PDB entry 8WT8 | electron microscopy, 2.90 A resolution | chains A and E of the 10 polymer chains in the assembly

# Chain A
Molecule: IS621 transposase
Source organism: Escherichia coli
Reference sequence: A0A0E0Y1P1 (A0A0E0Y1P1_ECO1C); numbering as in UniProt (aligned over 1-326)
Sequence (328 residues; numbered -1 to 326; the number before each row is that of its first residue; numbers below 1 keep their minus sign (Gly-1 is residue -1)):
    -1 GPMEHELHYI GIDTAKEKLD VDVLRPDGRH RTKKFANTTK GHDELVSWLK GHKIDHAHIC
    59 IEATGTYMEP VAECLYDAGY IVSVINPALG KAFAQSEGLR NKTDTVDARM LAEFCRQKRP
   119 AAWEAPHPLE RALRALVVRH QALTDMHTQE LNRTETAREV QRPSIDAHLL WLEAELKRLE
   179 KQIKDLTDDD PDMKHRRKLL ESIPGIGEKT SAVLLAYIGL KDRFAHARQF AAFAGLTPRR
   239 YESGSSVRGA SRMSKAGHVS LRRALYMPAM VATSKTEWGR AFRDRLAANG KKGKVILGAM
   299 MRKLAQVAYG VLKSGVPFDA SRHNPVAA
Disordered / not traced: -1 to 3, 238-249, 322-326
Differences from the reference sequence: expression tag (-1 to 0)
Metal / ion sites: Mg2+: Asp11, Glu60 (shared with 2 residues of chain I)
From the paper describing this entry:
  - mutagenesis - D11A/E60A/D102A/D105A, S241A: abolished catalytic activity

# Chain E
Molecule: bridge RNA
Source organism: Escherichia coli
Sequence (180 nucleotides; each row starts with the number of its first residue; numbers below 1 keep their minus sign (G-2 is residue -2)):
    -2 GGGAGUGCAG AGAAAAUCGG CCAGUUUUCU CUGCCUGCAG UCCGCAUGCC GUAUCGGGCC
    58 UUGGGUUCUA ACCUGUUCUG UAGAUUUAUG CAGCGGACUG CCUUUCUCCC AAAGUGAUAA
   118 ACCGGACAGU AUCAUGGACC GGUUUUCCCG GUAAUCCGUA UUUACAAGGC UGGUUUCACU
Disordered / not traced: -2 to 36, 96-177

# Chain A / chain E interface
Pairs across the interface (88):
  Ala61(A) with G80(E), hydrogen bond to the base; A81(E), sugar contact
  Gly63(A) with A79(E), base contact; G80(E), hydrogen bond to the sugar
  Thr64(A) with A79(E), sugar contact; G80(E), sugar contact
  Met66(A) with G80(E), sugar contact
  Asn84(A) with A81(E), hydrogen bond to the base; U82(E), hydrogen bond to the sugar
  Pro85(A) with G80(E), base contact; A81(E), base contact
  Arg132(A) with A81(E), salt bridge to the phosphate
  Val136(A) with G80(E), phosphate contact
  Asp143(A) with C52(E), hydrogen bond to the sugar
  Gln147(A) with G53(E), phosphate contact; G54(E), hydrogen bond to the phosphate
  Asn150(A) with G53(E), hydrogen bond to the base; G54(E), hydrogen bond to the sugar
  Arg151(A) with G54(E), salt bridge to the phosphate; G55(E), salt bridge to the phosphate
  Thr154(A) with G55(E), hydrogen bond to the sugar
  Arg221(A) with U83(E), hydrogen bond to the base
  Phe222(A) with U83(E), base contact
  His224(A) with U84(E), stacking on the base
  Ala225(A) with A43(E), sugar contact
  Arg226(A) with U44(E), base contact; G45(E), hydrogen bond to the base; C46(E), base contact; U84(E), base contact; A85(E), base contact; U86(E), hydrogen bond to the base; G87(E), hydrogen bond to the base
  Gln227(A) with U83(E), base contact; U84(E), sugar contact
  Ala230(A) with U84(E), sugar contact
  Phe231(A) with U82(E), hydrogen bond to the sugar; U83(E), phosphate contact
  Thr235(A) with A85(E), phosphate contact
  Pro236(A) with C47(E), base contact; G48(E), sugar contact
  Arg250(A) with U49(E), phosphate contact
  Met251(A) with G48(E), phosphate contact; U49(E), hydrogen bond to the phosphate
  Lys253(A) with A50(E), salt bridge to the phosphate; U51(E), salt bridge to the phosphate
  Ala254(A) with U82(E), hydrogen bond to the sugar
  Gly255(A) with U82(E), sugar contact
  His256(A) with A81(E), salt bridge to the phosphate; U82(E), salt bridge to the phosphate
  Val257(A) with U51(E), sugar contact
  Arg260(A) with A50(E), sugar contact; U51(E), salt bridge to the phosphate
  Arg261(A) with U51(E), hydrogen bond to the sugar; C52(E), hydrogen bond to the sugar
  Tyr264(A) with A50(E), stacking on the base
  Arg283(A) with G45(E), salt bridge to the phosphate; C46(E), salt bridge to the phosphate
  Leu284(A) with G48(E), base contact
  Asn287(A) with C46(E), phosphate contact
  Lys289(A) with C47(E), salt bridge to the phosphate; G48(E), salt bridge to the phosphate
  Lys290(A) with U49(E), base contact
  Lys292(A) with U49(E), sugar contact; A50(E), salt bridge to the phosphate
  Val293(A) with G48(E), hydrogen bond to the sugar; U49(E), base contact
  Gly296(A) with G48(E), sugar contact
  Ala297(A) with G48(E), base contact
  Met299(A) with A50(E), sugar contact
  Arg300(A) with C47(E), base contact; G48(E), hydrogen bond to the base
  Lys301(A) with A43(E), phosphate contact; U44(E), salt bridge to the phosphate; G45(E), salt bridge to the phosphate
  Gln304(A) with A43(E), sugar contact; U44(E), phosphate contact
  Val305(A) with A43(E), sugar contact
  Gly308(A) with A43(E), base contact
  Val309(A) with A43(E), base contact
  Lys311(A) with C42(E), salt bridge to the phosphate; A43(E), salt bridge to the phosphate
  Ser312(A) with A43(E), hydrogen bond to the base
  Val314(A) with A43(E), base contact
  Pro315(A) with A43(E), hydrogen bond to the base
  Phe316(A) with A43(E), base contact
  Asp317(A) with A43(E), hydrogen bond to the base
  Arg320(A) with A43(E), hydrogen bond to the base
  His321(A) with A43(E), hydrogen bond to the base
Interface residues without a listed pair, chain A (62 interface residues in all): Thr146, Arg156, Ala223, Leu234, Phe280
Interface residues without a listed pair, chain E (24 interface residues in all): C56

# Overview
Chain A and chain E form an interface of 62 and 24 residues respectively; the contacts include 25 hydrogen
bonds, 17 salt bridges and 2 aromatic stacking contacts. Among the polar pairs are Ala61(A)-G80(E),
Asn84(A)-A81(E) and Asn150(A)-G53(E). From the paper: D11A/E60A/D102A/D105A and S241A of chain A abolish
catalytic activity.
Here chain A is IS621 transposase and chain E is bridge RNA, both from Escherichia coli. Entry 8WT8 (Cryo-EM
structure of the IS621 recombinase in complex with bridge RNA, donor DNA, and target DNA ...) was determined
by electron microscopy, deposited together with 8WT6, 8WT7 and 8WT9.
